4ANU - chain A; structure by X-ray diffraction, 2.81 A resolution.

# Chain A
Molecule: Phosphatidylinositol-4,5-bisphosphate 3-kinase catalytic subunit gamma isoform
Source organism: Homo sapiens
Notes: EC 2.7.1.137, 2.7.1.153, 2.7.11.1; fragment: catalytic subunit gamma, residues 144-1102
UniProt: P48736 (PK3CG_HUMAN); numbering as in UniProt (aligned over 144-1102)
Chain sequence (980 residues; numbered 139 to 1118; the number before each row is that of its first residue):
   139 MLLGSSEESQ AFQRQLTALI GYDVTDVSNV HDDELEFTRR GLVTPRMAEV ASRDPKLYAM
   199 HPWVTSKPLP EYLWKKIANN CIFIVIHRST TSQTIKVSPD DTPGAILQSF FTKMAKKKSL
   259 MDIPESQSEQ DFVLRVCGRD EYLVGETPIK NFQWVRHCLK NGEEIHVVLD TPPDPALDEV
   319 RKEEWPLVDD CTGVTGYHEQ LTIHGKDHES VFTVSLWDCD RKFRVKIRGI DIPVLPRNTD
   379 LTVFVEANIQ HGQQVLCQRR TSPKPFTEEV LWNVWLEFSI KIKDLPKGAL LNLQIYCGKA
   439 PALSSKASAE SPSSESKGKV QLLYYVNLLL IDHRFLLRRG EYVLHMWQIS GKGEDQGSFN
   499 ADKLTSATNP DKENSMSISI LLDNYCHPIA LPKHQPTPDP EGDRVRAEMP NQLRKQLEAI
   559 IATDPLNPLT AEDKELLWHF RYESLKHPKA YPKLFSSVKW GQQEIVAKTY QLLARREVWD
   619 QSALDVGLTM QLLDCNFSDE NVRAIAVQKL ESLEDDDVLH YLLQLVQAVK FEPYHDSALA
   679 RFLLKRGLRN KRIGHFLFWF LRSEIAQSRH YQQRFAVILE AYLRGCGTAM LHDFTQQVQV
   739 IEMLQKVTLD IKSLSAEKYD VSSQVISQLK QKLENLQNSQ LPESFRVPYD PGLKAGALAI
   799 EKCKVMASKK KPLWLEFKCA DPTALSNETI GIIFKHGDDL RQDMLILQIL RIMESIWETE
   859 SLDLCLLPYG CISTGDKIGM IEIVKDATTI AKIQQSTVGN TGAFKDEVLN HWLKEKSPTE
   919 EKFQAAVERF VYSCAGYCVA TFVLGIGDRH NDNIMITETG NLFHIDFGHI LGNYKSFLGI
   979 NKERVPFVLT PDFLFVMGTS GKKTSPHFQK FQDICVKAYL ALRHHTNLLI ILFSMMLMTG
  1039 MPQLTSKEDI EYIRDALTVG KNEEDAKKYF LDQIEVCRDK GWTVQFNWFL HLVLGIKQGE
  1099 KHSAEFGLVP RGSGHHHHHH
Not modelled in the structure: 139-142, 253-266, 322-356, 436-458, 490-496, 523-543, 969-980, 1088-1118
Sequence notes: expression tag (139-143, 1103-1118)
Residues lining bound ligands: EM7 (3-amino-N-methyl-6-[3-(1H-tetrazol-5-yl)phenyl]pyrazine-2-carboxamide): Met804, Pro810, Trp812, Ile831, Lys833, Tyr867, Ile879, Glu880, Ile881, Val882, Ala885, Met953, Ile963, Asp964
Swiss-Prot annotation at these positions:
  - region: Val803 to Lys809 (G-loop), Gly943 to Asn951 (Catalytic loop), His962 to Thr988 (Activation loop)
  - binding site (ATP): Gly829 to Leu838, Leu864 to Thr872, Phe961 to Leu969
  - modified residue: Thr1024 (Phosphothreonine), Ser1101 (Phosphoserine)
  - natural variant: Arg1021 (R1021P: In IMD97), Asn1085 (N1085S: In IMD97)
  - mutagenesis: Lys833 (K833R: Loss of kinase activity. Loss of autophosphorylation. Reduced inflammatory reactions but no alterations in cardiac contractility), Arg947 (R947P: Abolishes protein and lipid kinase activity. Does not abolish interaction with GRK2), Ser1101 (S1101A/Q: Loss of autophosphorylation. No effect on phosphatidylinositol-4,5-bisphosphate 3-kinase activity)

# Summary
Bound to chain A: compound EM7. UniProt lists 28 ATP-binding residues and 3 mutagenesis sites.
Chain A is Phosphatidylinositol-4,5-bisphosphate 3-kinase catalytic subunit gamma isoform (Homo sapiens); the
structure, Complexes of PI3Kgamma with isoform selective inhibitors, was determined by X-ray diffraction (same
publication as 4ANV, 4ANW and 4ANX).
